4JO9 - chains A and B of the 3 polymer chains in the assembly; structure by X-ray diffraction, 2.50 A resolution.

== Chain A ==
Name: Nucleoporin p54
From: Homo sapiens
UniProt: Q7Z3B4 (NUP54_HUMAN); residues 456-494 here correspond to UniProt positions 453-491 (UniProt number = residue number - 3)
Amino-acid sequence (40 residues; row label = number of the first residue in the row):
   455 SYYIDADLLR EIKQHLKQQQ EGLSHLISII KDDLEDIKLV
Unresolved in the structure: 455-456
Construct notes: expression tag (455)

== Chain B ==
Name: Nucleoporin p58/p45
From: Homo sapiens
UniProt: Q9BVL2 (NUPL1_HUMAN); residues 327-412 here correspond to UniProt positions 341-426 (UniProt number = residue number + 14)
Amino-acid sequence (87 residues; numbered 326 to 412; the number before each row is that of its first residue):
   326 SAPADYFRIL VQQFEVQLQQ YRQQIEELEN HLATQANNSH ITPQDLSMAM QKIYQTFVAL
   386 AAQLQSIHEN VKVLKEQYLG YRKMFLG
Unresolved in the structure: 326-327
Construct notes: expression tag (326)

== How chain A and chain B interact ==
Pairs across the interface - 29 pairs, chain A then chain B:
  Ile458(A) with Asn363(B); Leu371(B), hydrophobic
  Ile466(A) with Leu371(B), hydrophobic; Met375(B), hydrophobic
  His469(A) with Met375(B); Tyr379(B)
  Leu470(A) with Leu353(B), hydrophobic
  Gln473(A) with Tyr346(B), hydrogen bond; Ile378(B); Tyr379(B); Phe382(B)
  Leu477(A) with Phe382(B), hydrophobic; Leu385(B), hydrophobic; Ala386(B); Leu389(B), hydrophobic
  Leu480(A) with Ala386(B); Leu389(B), hydrophobic; Gln390(B)
  Ile481(A) with Leu389(B), hydrophobic
  Ile483(A) with His393(B)
  Ile484(A) with Leu389(B); Ile392(B), hydrophobic
  Asp487(A) with His393(B), salt bridge; Val396(B)
  Leu488(A) with Val396(B), hydrophobic
  Ile491(A) with Val396(B), hydrophobic; Lys400(B); Tyr403(B)
  Val494(A) with Tyr403(B), hydrophobic
Also at the interface, not in a pair above, chain B (20 interface residues in all): Leu357, Leu404, Arg407

== Summary ==
14 residues of chain A and 20 residues of chain B are in contact, with 1 hydrogen bond and 1 salt bridge.
Polar contacts include Asp487(A)-His393(B) and Gln473(A)-Tyr346(B).
Here chain A is Nucleoporin p54 and chain B is Nucleoporin p58/p45, both from Homo sapiens. Entry 4JO9
(Crystal structure of the human Nup49CCS2+3* Nup57CCS3* complex 1:2 stoichiometry) was determined by X-ray
diffraction (same publication as 4JO7, 5CWS and 5CWW).
